Entry 4MS1 (X-ray diffraction, 2.25 A resolution); this record covers chains A and B.

# Chain A
Protein: Gamma-aminobutyric acid type B receptor subunit 1
From: Homo sapiens
Notes: fragment: extracellular domain ()
Reference sequence: Q9UBS5 (GABR1_HUMAN); numbering as in UniProt (aligned over 48-459)
Sequence (420 residues; numbered 48 to 467; the number before each row is that of its first residue):
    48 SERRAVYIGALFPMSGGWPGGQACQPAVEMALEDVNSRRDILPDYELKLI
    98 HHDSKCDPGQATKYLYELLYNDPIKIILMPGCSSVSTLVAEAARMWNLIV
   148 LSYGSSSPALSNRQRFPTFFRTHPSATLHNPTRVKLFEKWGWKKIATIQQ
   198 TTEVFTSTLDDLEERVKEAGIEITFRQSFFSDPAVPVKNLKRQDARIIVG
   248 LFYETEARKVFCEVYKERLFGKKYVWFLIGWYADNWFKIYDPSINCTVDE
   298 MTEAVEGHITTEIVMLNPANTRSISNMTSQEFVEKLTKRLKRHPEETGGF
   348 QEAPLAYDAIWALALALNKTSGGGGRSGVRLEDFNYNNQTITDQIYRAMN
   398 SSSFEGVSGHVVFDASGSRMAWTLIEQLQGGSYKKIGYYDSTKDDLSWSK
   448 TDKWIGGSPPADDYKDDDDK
Disordered / not traced: 369-376, 463-467
Differences from the reference sequence: expression tag (460-467)
Disulfide bonds: Cys103-Cys129, Cys259-Cys293
Covalently attached groups: N-acetylglucosamine (NAG) linked to Asn323, Asn365
Residues lining bound ligands: cgp 46381 (381; (S)-(3-aminopropyl)(cyclohexylmethyl)phosphinic acid): Gly64, Trp65, Cys129, Ser130, Gly151, Ser152, Ser153, Ser154, His170, Tyr250, Glu349
Reported in the primary citation:
  - binding site for cgp 46381: Trp65, Ser130, Ser131, Ser153, His170, Glu349
  - mutagenesis - T198A, S225A: decreased signaling
  - mutagenesis - W278A: decreased binding to [3H]CGP54626ANT
  - mutagenesis - Y250A (100-fold): decreased signaling in response to GABA

# Chain B
Protein: Gamma-aminobutyric acid type B receptor subunit 2
From: Homo sapiens
Notes: fragment: extracellular domain
Reference sequence: O75899 (GABR2_HUMAN); residue numbers follow UniProt; this construct covers 42-466
Sequence (433 residues; row label = number of the first residue in the row):
    42 WARGAPRPPPSSPPLSIMGLMPLTKEVAKGSIGRGVLPAVELAIEQIRNE
    92 SLLRPYFLDLRLYDTECDNAKGLKAFYDAIKYGPNHLMVFGGVCPSVTSI
   142 IAESLQGWNLVQLSFAATTPVLADKKKYPYFFRTVPSDNAVNPAILKLLK
   192 HYQWKRVGTLTQDVQRFSEVRNDLTGVLYGEDIEISDTESFSNDPCTSVK
   242 KLKGNDVRIILGQFDQNMAAKVFCCAYEENMYGSKYQWIIPGWYEPSWWE
   292 QVHTEANSSRCLRKNLLAAMEGYIGVDFEPLSSKQIKTISGKTPQQYERE
   342 YNNKRSGVGPSKFHGYAYDGIWVIAKTLQRAMETLHASSRHQRIQDFNYT
   392 DHTLGRIILNAMNETNFFGVTGQVVFRNGERMGTIKFTQFQDSREVKVGE
   442 YNAVADTLEIINDTIRFQGSEPPKDDYKDDDDK
Disordered / not traced: 42-52, 293-299, 380-384, 468-474
Differences from the reference sequence: expression tag (467-474)
Swiss-Prot annotation at these positions:
  - glycosylation (N-linked (GlcNAc...) asparagine): Asn90, Asn298, Asn389, Asn404, Asn453
  - mutagenesis: Tyr118 (Y118A: Impairs interaction with GABBR1. Decreases signaling via G-proteins)
Disulfide bonds: Cys108-Cys135, Cys237-Cys266, Cys265-Cys302
Covalently attached groups: glycan linked to Asn404
Reported in the primary citation:
  - mutagenesis - D204A, Q206A, N213A, S233A: decreased signaling in response to agonist

# How chain A and chain B interact
Contacting residue pairs (31; chain A residue first):
  Asp104(A) with Glu144(B)
  Pro105(A) with Glu144(B)
  Gly106(A) with Glu144(B); Ser145(B)
  Thr109(A) with Leu114(B); Tyr118(B), hydrogen bond (backbone-side chain); Ser145(B); Trp149(B)
  Lys110(A) with Gly148(B), hydrogen bond (side chain-backbone); Trp149(B)
  Leu112(A) with Tyr118(B)
  Tyr113(A) with Tyr118(B); Ile121(B); Lys122(B); Trp149(B), hydrophobic
  Tyr117(A) with Lys115(B); Tyr118(B); Asp119(B), hydrogen bond; Lys122(B), hydrogen bond (backbone-side chain)
  Leu135(A) with Ile141(B), hydrophobic
  Glu138(A) with Asn110(B), hydrogen bond; Ala111(B)
  Ala139(A) with Ala111(B), hydrophobic; Leu114(B), hydrophobic
  Arg141(A) with Asp109(B), salt bridge; Ala111(B)
  Met142(A) with Ala111(B), hydrophobic; Lys112(B); Lys115(B)
  Trp143(A) with Lys115(B); Tyr118(B), hydrophobic
Also at the interface, not in a pair above, chain A (16 interface residues in all): Leu116, Arg162
Also at the interface, not in a pair above, chain B (16 interface residues in all): Tyr123

# Overview
Chain A and chain B each contribute 16 residues to their interface; the contacts include 5 hydrogen bonds and
1 salt bridge. Among the polar pairs are Arg141(A)-Asp109(B), Thr109(A)-Tyr118(B) and Lys110(A)-Gly148(B). The
paper reports a binding site for cgp 46381 at Trp65(A), Ser130(A) and Ser131(A) among others; D204A, Q206A and
N213A of chain B, among others, reduce signaling in response to agonist; 8 substitutions were tested in all.
Here chain A is Gamma-aminobutyric acid type B receptor subunit 1 and chain B is Gamma-aminobutyric acid type
B receptor subunit 2, both from Homo sapiens. Entry 4MS1 (Crystal structure of the extracellular domain of
human GABA(B) receptor bound to the antagonist CGP46381) was determined by X-ray diffraction together with
4MQE, 4MQF, 4MR7, 4MR8, 4MR9, 4MRM, 4MS3 and 4MS4 from the same study.
